1VQK - chains 0 and Y of the 32 polymer chains in the assembly; structure by X-ray diffraction, 2.30 A resolution.

[Chain 0]
Molecule: 23S ribosomal RNA
From: Haloarcula marismortui
Sequence (2922 nucleotides; row label = number of the first residue in the row):
     2 UUGGCUACUAUGCCAGCUGGUGGAUUGCUCGGCUCAGGCGCUGAUGAAGG
    52 ACGUGCCAAGCUGCGAUAAGCCAUGGGGAGCCGCACGGAGGCGAAGAACC
   102 AUGGAUUUCCGAAUGAGAAUCUCUCUAACAAUUGCUUCGCGCAAUGAGGA
   152 ACCCCGAGAACUGAAACAUCUCAGUAUCGGGAGGAACAGAAAACGCAAUG
   202 UGAUGUCGUUAGUAACCGCGAGUGAACGCGAUACAGCCCAAACCGAAGCC
   252 CUCACGGGCAAUGUGGUGUCAGGGCUACCUCUCAUCAGCCGACCGUCUCG
   302 ACGAAGUCUCUUGGAACAGAGCGUGAUACAGGGUGACAACCCCGUACUCG
   352 AGACCAGUACGACGUGCGGUAGUGCCAGAGUAGCGGGGGUUGGAUAUCCC
   402 UCGCGAAUAACGCAGGCAUCGACUGCGAAGGCUAAACACAACCUGAGACC
   452 GAUAGUGAACAAGUAGUGUGAACGAACGCUGCAAAGUACCCUCAGAAGGG
   502 AGGCGAAAUAGAGCAUGAAAUCAGUUGGCGAUCGAGCGACAGGGCAUACA
   552 AGGUCCCUCGACGAAUGACCGACGCGCGAGCGUCCAGUAAGACUCACGGG
   602 AAGCCGAUGUUCUGUCGUACGUUUUGAAAAACGAGCCAGGGAGUGUGUCU
   652 GCAUGGCAAGUCUAACCGGAGUAUCCGGGGAGGCACAGGGAAACCGACAU
   702 GGCCGCAGGGCUUUGCCCGAGGGCCGCCGUCUUCAAGGGCGGGGAGCCAU
   752 GUGGACACGACCCGAAUCCGGACGAUCUACGCAUGGACAAGAUGAAGCGU
   802 GCCGAAAGGCACGUGGAAGUCUGUUAGAGUUGGUGUCCUACAAUACCCUC
   852 UCGUGAUCUAUGUGUAGGGGUGAAAGGCCCAUCGAGUCCGGCAACAGCUG
   902 GUUCCAAUCGAAACAUGUCGAAGCAUGACCUCCGCCGAGGUAGUCUGUGA
   952 GGUAGAGCGACCGAUUGGUGUGUCCGCCUCCGAGAGGAGUCGGCACACCU
  1002 GUCAAACUCCAAACUUACAGACGCCGUUUGACGCGGGGAUUCCGGUGCGC
  1052 GGGGUAAGCCUGUGUACCAGGAGGGGAACAACCCAGAGAUAGGUUAAGGU
  1102 CCCCAAGUGUGGAUUAAGUGUAAUCCUCUGAAGGUGGUCUCGAGCCCUAG
  1152 ACAGCCGGGAGGUGAGCUUAGAAGCAGCUACCCUCUAAGAAAAGCGUAAC
  1202 AGCUUACCGGCCGAGGUUUGAGGCGCCCAAAAUGAUCGGGACUCAAAUCC
  1252 ACCACCGAGACCUGUCCGUACCACUCAUACUGGUAAUCGAGUAGAUUGGC
  1302 GCUCUAAUUGGAUGGAAGUAGGGGUGAAAACUCCUAUGGACCGAUUAGUG
  1352 ACGAAAAUCCUGGCCAUAGUAGCAGCGAUAGUCGGGUGAGAACCCCGACG
  1402 GCCUAAUGGAUAAGGGUUCCUCAGCACUGCUGAUCAGCUGAGGGUUAGCC
  1452 GGUCCUAAGUCAUACCGCAACUCGACUAUGACGAAAUGGGAAACGGGUUA
  1502 AUAUUCCCGUGCCACUAUGCAGUGAAAGUUGACGCCCUGGGGUCGAUCAC
  1552 GCUGGGCAUUCGCCCAGUCGAACCGUCCAACUCCGUGGAAGCCGUAAUGG
  1602 CAGGAAGCGGACGAACGGCGGCAUAGGGAAACGUGAUUCAACCUGGGGCC
  1652 CAUGAAAAGACGAGCAUAGUGUCCGUACCGAGAACCGACACAGGUGUCCA
  1702 UGGCGGCGAAAGCCAAGGCCUGUCGGGAGCAACCAACGUUAGGGAAUUCG
  1752 GCAAGUUAGUCCCGUACCUUCGGAAGAAGGGAUGCCUGCUCCGGAACGGA
  1802 GCAGGUCGCAGUGACUCGGAAGCUCGGACUGUCUAGUAACAACAUAGGUG
  1852 ACCGCAAAUCCGCAAGGACUCGUACGGUCACUGAAUCCUGCCCAGUGCAG
  1902 GUAUCUGAACACCUCGUACAAGAGGACGAAGGACCUGUCAACGGCGGGGG
  1952 UAACUAUGACCCUCUUAAGGUAGCGUAGUACCUUGCCGCAUCAGUAGCGG
  2002 CUUGCAUGAAUGGAUUAACCAGAGCUUCACUGUCCCAACGUUGGGCCCGG
  2052 UGAACUGUACAUUCCAGUGCGGAGUCUGGAGACACCCAGGGGGAAGCGAA
  2102 GACCCUAUGGAGCUUUACUGCAGGCUGUCGCUGAGACGUGGUCGCCGAUG
  2152 UGCAGCAUAGGUAGGAGACACUACACAGGUACCCGCGCUAGCGGGCCACC
  2202 GAGUCAACAGUGAAAUACUACCCGUCGGUGACUGCGACUCUCACUCCGGG
  2252 AGGAGGACACCGAUAGCCGGGCAGUUUGACUGGGGCGGUACGCGCUCGAA
  2302 AAGAUAUCGAGCGCGCCCUAUGGCUAUCUCAGCCGGGACAGAGACCCGGC
  2352 GAAGAGUGCAAGAGCAAAAGAUAGCUUGACAGUGUUCUUCCCAACGAGGA
  2402 ACGCUGACGCGAAAGCGUGGUCUAGCGAACCAAUUAGCCUGCUUGAUGCG
  2452 GGCAAUUGAUGACAGAAAAGCUACCCUAGGGAUAACAGAGUCGUCACUCG
  2502 CAAGAGCACAUAUCGACCGAGUGGCUUGCUACCUCGAUGUCGGUUCCCUC
  2552 CAUCCUGCCCGUGCAGAAGCGGGCAAGGGUGAGGUUGUUCGCCUAUUAAA
  2602 GGAGGUCGUGAGCUGGGUUUAGACCGUCGUGAGACAGGUCGGCUGCUAUC
  2652 UACUGGGUGUGUAAUGGUGUCUGACAAGAACGACCGUAUAGUACGAGAGG
  2702 AACUACGGUUGGUGGCCACUGGUGUACCGGUUGUUCGAGAGAGCACGUGC
  2752 CGGGUAGCCACGCCACACGGGGUAAGAGCUGAACGCAUCUAAGCUCGAAA
  2802 CCCACUUGGAAAAGAGACACCGCCGAGGUCCCGCGUACAAGACGCGGUCG
  2852 AUAGACUCGGGGUGUGCGCGUCGAGGUAACGAGACGUUAAGCCCACGAGC
  2902 ACUAACAGACCAAAGCCAUCAU
Unresolved in the structure: 2-9, 126-127, 715, 971-998, 1560, 1952-1963, 2137-2236, 2339-2343, 2665-2666, 2915-2923
Modified positions: 1MA (6-hydro-1-methyladenosine-5'-monophosphate) at position 628, OMU (o2'-methyluridine 5'-monophosphate) at position 2587, OMG (o2'-methylguanosine-5'-monophosphate) at position 2588, UR3 (3-methyluridine-5'-monophoshate) at position 2619, PSU (pseudouridine-5'-monophosphate) at position 2621
Ion coordination: Na+ site 1: U12 (together with Sr2+) (shared with 2 residues of chain R); Mg2+ site 1 near G28 (its only coordinating residue here); Sr2+ site 1: C34, U457; Na+ site 2: C40, A442, C443; Na+ site 3: G56, A59, G61; Na+ site 4: G66, U108; Sr2+ site 2: G84, C85 (shared with 1 residue of chain T); Sr2+ site 3: C85, A86, C87 (shared with 1 residue of chain T); Mg2+ site 2 near U115 (its only coordinating residue here); Na+ site 5: C130, U146; Na+ site 6: C141, G142; Sr2+ site 4: G147, A183 (shared with 1 residue of chain M); 76 more Mg2+ sites not listed; 2 more K+ sites not listed; 58 more Na+ sites not listed; 87 more Sr2+ sites not listed

[Chain Y]
Name: 50S ribosomal protein L32E
From: Haloarcula marismortui
Reference sequence: P12736 (RL32_HALMA); residue numbers follow UniProt; this construct covers 0-240
Amino-acid sequence (241 residues; each row starts with the number of its first residue; numbering starts at 0):
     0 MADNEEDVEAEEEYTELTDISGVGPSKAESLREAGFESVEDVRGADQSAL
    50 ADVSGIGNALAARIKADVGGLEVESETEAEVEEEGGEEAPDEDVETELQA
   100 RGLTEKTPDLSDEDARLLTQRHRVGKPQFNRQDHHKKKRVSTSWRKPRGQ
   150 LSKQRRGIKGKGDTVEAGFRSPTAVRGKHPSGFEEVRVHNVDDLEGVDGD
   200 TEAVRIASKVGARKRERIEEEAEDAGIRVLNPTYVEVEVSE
Unresolved in the structure: 0-94, 237-240
Ion coordination: Mg2+: His133, Lys136, Val139; Sr2+: Ser207 (shared with A1317(0) of chain 0)

[How chain 0 and chain Y interact]
Residue-residue contacts (169; chain 0 residue first):
  G320(0) with Arg212(Y), sugar contact
  A521(0) with Lys137(Y), salt bridge to the phosphate
  U522(0) with Lys137(Y), salt bridge to the phosphate
  G537(0) with Lys135(Y), hydrogen bond to the sugar; Lys160(Y), sugar contact
  C538(0) with His134(Y), salt bridge to the phosphate; Lys135(Y), salt bridge to the phosphate
  G539(0) with His134(Y), sugar contact; Gly159(Y), hydrogen bond to the base
  A540(0) with Gln127(Y), hydrogen bond to the phosphate; Gly159(Y), sugar contact; Gly161(Y), sugar contact
  C541(0) with Pro126(Y), phosphate contact; Gln127(Y), hydrogen bond to the phosphate
  A551(0) with Tyr233(Y), hydrogen bond to the phosphate
  A552(0) with Arg204(Y), hydrogen bond to the phosphate; Leu229(Y), sugar contact; Pro231(Y), phosphate contact; Tyr233(Y), hydrogen bond to the phosphate
  G553(0) with His178(Y), salt bridge to the phosphate; Pro179(Y), sugar contact; Arg204(Y), salt bridge to the phosphate
  G554(0) with His178(Y), phosphate contact; Ser180(Y), phosphate contact; Arg227(Y), salt bridge to the phosphate
  U555(0) with His121(Y), phosphate contact
  C556(0) with His121(Y), salt bridge to the phosphate
  C594(0) with Arg122(Y), hydrogen bond to the phosphate
  U595(0) with Thr118(Y), phosphate contact; Arg122(Y), salt bridge to the phosphate
  C617(0) with Lys158(Y), hydrogen bond to the sugar; Gly159(Y), base contact
  G618(0) with Lys158(Y), sugar contact; Lys160(Y), hydrogen bond to the sugar
  A620(0) with Asp132(Y), hydrogen bond to the sugar; Lys135(Y), hydrogen bond to the sugar; Lys152(Y), phosphate contact; Lys160(Y), salt bridge to the phosphate
  C621(0) with Gln131(Y), hydrogen bond to the phosphate; Asp132(Y), sugar contact; Ser151(Y), phosphate contact; Lys152(Y), salt bridge to the phosphate
  G622(0) with Gln131(Y), hydrogen bond to the phosphate; Arg147(Y), phosphate contact; Gly148(Y), hydrogen bond to the phosphate; Ser151(Y), phosphate contact
  U623(0) with Gly148(Y), phosphate contact; Gln149(Y), hydrogen bond to the phosphate; Leu150(Y), base contact
  U624(0) with Leu150(Y), base contact
  U625(0) with Leu150(Y), base contact
  1MA_628(0) with Leu150(Y), sugar contact
  A629(0) with Lys152(Y), salt bridge to the phosphate
  C637(0) with Lys136(Y), salt bridge to the phosphate; Arg138(Y), salt bridge to the phosphate
  C638(0) with Lys136(Y), phosphate contact; Lys137(Y), hydrogen bond to the phosphate; Arg138(Y), salt bridge to the phosphate
  A639(0) with Arg138(Y), phosphate contact
  C905(0) with Arg144(Y), salt bridge to the phosphate
  C906(0) with Trp143(Y), phosphate contact; Arg144(Y), phosphate contact; Lys145(Y), hydrogen bond to the phosphate; Arg147(Y), salt bridge to the phosphate
  A907(0) with Trp143(Y), hydrogen bond to the phosphate; Lys145(Y), phosphate contact; Val164(Y), sugar contact
  A908(0) with Glu165(Y), phosphate contact; Ala166(Y), hydrogen bond to the phosphate
  G1071(0) with Arg154(Y), sugar contact
  G1072(0) with Arg154(Y), salt bridge to the phosphate; Arg155(Y), phosphate contact
  A1073(0) with Arg155(Y), sugar contact; Gly156(Y), hydrogen bond to the sugar; Ile157(Y), phosphate contact
  G1074(0) with Ile157(Y), phosphate contact; Lys158(Y), hydrogen bond to the phosphate
  G1075(0) with Lys158(Y), salt bridge to the phosphate
  G1089(0) with Glu165(Y), hydrogen bond to the sugar; Gly167(Y), hydrogen bond to the base
  A1090(0) with Gly167(Y), sugar contact; Phe168(Y), sugar contact
  U1091(0) with Val123(Y), sugar contact
  G1260(0) with Lys158(Y), base contact
  U1266(0) with Arg115(Y), hydrogen bond to the phosphate; Gln119(Y), hydrogen bond to the sugar
  C1267(0) with Arg115(Y), salt bridge to the phosphate; Leu116(Y), sugar contact; Gln119(Y), sugar contact; Pro171(Y), sugar contact
  C1268(0) with Ala166(Y), hydrogen bond to the sugar; Gly167(Y), base contact; Arg169(Y), sugar contact; Ser170(Y), sugar contact; Pro171(Y), sugar contact; Thr172(Y), hydrogen bond to the phosphate; Arg175(Y), hydrogen bond to the phosphate
  G1269(0) with Ala166(Y), sugar contact; Thr172(Y), phosphate contact; Arg175(Y), salt bridge to the phosphate
  U1293(0) with Gln149(Y), hydrogen bond to the sugar; Arg154(Y), sugar contact
  A1294(0) with Gln149(Y), phosphate contact
  G1311(0) with His188(Y), sugar contact; Asn189(Y), phosphate contact; Lys208(Y), base contact
  G1312(0) with His188(Y), sugar contact; Asn189(Y), phosphate contact; Lys208(Y), hydrogen bond to the sugar; Val209(Y), hydrogen bond to the sugar; Lys213(Y), salt bridge to the phosphate
  A1313(0) with Lys208(Y), sugar contact; Val209(Y), phosphate contact; Gly210(Y), hydrogen bond to the phosphate; Lys213(Y), salt bridge to the phosphate
  U1314(0) with Gly210(Y), phosphate contact
  G1315(0) with Ala211(Y), hydrogen bond to the phosphate; Arg212(Y), hydrogen bond to the base; Glu215(Y), hydrogen bond to the base
  G1316(0) with Gly210(Y), phosphate contact; Ala211(Y), hydrogen bond to the phosphate
  A1317(0) with Lys208(Y), phosphate contact
  A1318(0) with Lys208(Y), phosphate contact
  G1324(0) with Arg204(Y), base contact
  G1325(0) with Pro179(Y), sugar contact
  U1326(0) with Arg120(Y), salt bridge to the phosphate; Gly176(Y), sugar contact; Lys177(Y), sugar contact
  G1327(0) with Arg120(Y), salt bridge to the phosphate; Lys125(Y), base contact; Arg169(Y), hydrogen bond to the phosphate; Ser170(Y), phosphate contact; Arg175(Y), phosphate contact; Gly176(Y), hydrogen bond to the phosphate
  A1328(0) with Lys125(Y), phosphate contact; Phe128(Y), sugar contact; Val164(Y), base contact; Glu165(Y), base contact; Ala166(Y), hydrogen bond to the base; Phe168(Y), sugar contact; Arg169(Y), salt bridge to the phosphate; Ser170(Y), hydrogen bond to the phosphate; Arg175(Y), salt bridge to the phosphate
  A1329(0) with Lys125(Y), salt bridge to the phosphate; Phe128(Y), phosphate contact; Trp143(Y), phosphate contact; Val164(Y), sugar contact
  A1330(0) with Ser142(Y), sugar contact; Trp143(Y), hydrogen bond to the phosphate
  A1331(0) with Ser142(Y), hydrogen bond to the phosphate; Arg144(Y), salt bridge to the phosphate
  U1333(0) with Arg186(Y), hydrogen bond to the phosphate; Arg204(Y), sugar contact
  C1334(0) with Arg186(Y), salt bridge to the phosphate; Arg204(Y), hydrogen bond to the sugar; Ile205(Y), sugar contact; Ala206(Y), phosphate contact; Ser207(Y), hydrogen bond to the phosphate; Asn230(Y), hydrogen bond to the phosphate
  C1335(0) with Ser207(Y), phosphate contact; Asn230(Y), hydrogen bond to the phosphate
  C1343(0) with Lys208(Y), hydrogen bond to the sugar
  G1344(0) with Lys208(Y), hydrogen bond to the sugar
  A1356(0) with Arg130(Y), salt bridge to the phosphate; Asp132(Y), base contact; Lys136(Y), base contact; Arg138(Y), hydrogen bond to the base; Val139(Y), base contact
  U2059(0) with Lys136(Y), hydrogen bond to the sugar
Also at the interface, not in a pair above, chain 0 (74 interface residues in all): C596, G1290, A2060
Also at the interface, not in a pair above, chain Y (80 interface residues in all): Glu112, Pro146, Asp162, Val174, Glu184, Arg214, Arg216

[Overview]
Chain 0 and chain Y form an interface of 74 and 80 residues respectively, with 52 hydrogen bonds and 31 salt
bridges. Polar contacts include G539(0)-Gly159(Y), G1089(0)-Gly167(Y) and G1315(0)-Arg212(Y). The Sr2+ site 1
is built by C34(0) and U457(0).
Here chain 0 is 23S ribosomal RNA and chain Y is 50S ribosomal protein L32E, both from Haloarcula marismortui.
Entry 1VQK (The structure of CCDA-PHE-CAP-BIO bound to the a site of the ribosomal subunit of haloarcula
marismortui) was determined by X-ray diffraction, deposited together with 1VQ4, 1VQ5, 1VQ8, 1VQ9, 1VQL, 1VQM,
1VQO and 1VQP.
